PDB entry 7N28 | electron microscopy, 4.20 A resolution (low resolution: residue-level contacts below are approximate; hydrogen-bond / salt-bridge calls are withheld) | chains S and U of the 14 polymer chains in the assembly

# Chain S
Protein: 3BNC117 antibody heavy chain
Organism: Homo sapiens
Notes: antibody fragment or engineered binder
Sequence (226 residues; row label = number of the first residue in the row; a row labelled like 71A-71D holds insertion residues (71A, then the next letters in order)):
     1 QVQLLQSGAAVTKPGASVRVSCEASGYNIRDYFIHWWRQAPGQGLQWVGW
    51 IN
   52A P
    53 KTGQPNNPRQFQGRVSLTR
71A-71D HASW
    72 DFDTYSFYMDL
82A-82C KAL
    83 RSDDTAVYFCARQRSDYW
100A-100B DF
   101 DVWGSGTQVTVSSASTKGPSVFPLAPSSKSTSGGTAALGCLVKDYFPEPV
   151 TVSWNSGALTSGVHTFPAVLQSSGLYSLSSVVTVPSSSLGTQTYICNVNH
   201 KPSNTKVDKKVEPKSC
Disordered / not traced: 128-134, 214-216
Disulfides: Cys22-Cys92, Cys140-Cys196

# Chain U
Protein: 3BNC117 antibody light chain
Organism: Homo sapiens
Notes: antibody fragment or engineered binder
Sequence (206 residues; numbered 1 to 214; 8 numbers in that range are skipped by the numbering (no residue carries them; nothing is unmodelled there); the number before each row is that of its first residue):
     1 DIQMTQSPSSLSASVGDTVTITCQANG
    32 YLNWYQQRRGKAPKLLIYDGSKLERGVPSRFSGRRWGQEYNLTINNLQPE
    82 DIATYFCQVY
    96 EFVVPGTRLDLKRTVAAPSVFIFPPSDEQLKSGTASVVCLLNNFYPREAK
   146 VQWKVDNALQSGNSQESVTEQDSKDSTYSLSSTLTLSKADYEKHKVYACE
   196 VTHQGLSSPVTKSFNRGEC
Disordered / not traced: 213-214
Disulfides: Cys23-Cys88, Cys134-Cys194
Covalently attached groups: N-acetylglucosamine (NAG) linked to Asn72

# Interface between chain S and chain U
Pairs across the interface (58; chain S residue first):
  Trp37(S) - Val98(U)
  Gln39(S) - Gln38(U)
  Leu45(S) - Phe87(U)
  Trp47(S) - Glu96(U)
  Phe91(S) - Ala43(U)
  Arg96(S) - Tyr49(U)
  Arg96(S) - Glu55(U)
  Tyr99(S) - Tyr32(U)
  Tyr99(S) - Asn34(U)
  Tyr99(S) - Asp50(U)
  Trp100(S) - Asn34(U)
  Trp100(S) - Gln89(U)
  Trp100(S) - Tyr91(U)
  Trp100(S) - Glu96(U)
  Asp100A(S) - Asn34(U)
  Asp100A(S) - Tyr36(U)
  Asp100A(S) - Leu46(U)
  Asp100A(S) - Tyr49(U)
  Phe100B(S) - Tyr36(U)
  Phe100B(S) - Leu46(U)
  Phe100B(S) - Gln89(U)
  Asp101(S) - Lys45(U)
  Trp103(S) - Tyr36(U)
  Trp103(S) - Ala43(U)
  Trp103(S) - Pro44(U)
  Gly104(S) - Ala43(U)
  Ser105(S) - Lys42(U)
  Phe122(S) - Pro120(U)
  Phe122(S) - Ser121(U)
  Phe122(S) - Glu123(U)
  Phe122(S) - Gln124(U)
  Leu124(S) - Pro120(U)
  Leu124(S) - Val133(U)
  Ala125(S) - Pro119(U)
  Ala125(S) - Arg211(U)
  Pro126(S) - Phe118(U)
  Ser127(S) - Pro119(U)
  Ser127(S) - Asn210(U)
  Thr135(S) - Phe116(U)
  Ala136(S) - Phe116(U)
  Ala137(S) - Phe118(U)
  Lys143(S) - Gln124(U)
  Lys143(S) - Ser131(U)
  His164(S) - Asn137(U)
  His164(S) - Ser174(U)
  Thr165(S) - Thr164(U)
  Phe166(S) - Leu135(U)
  Phe166(S) - Ser162(U)
  Phe166(S) - Val163(U)
  Phe166(S) - Thr164(U)
  Phe166(S) - Ser174(U)
  Phe166(S) - Leu175(U)
  Phe166(S) - Ser176(U)
  Pro167(S) - Ser162(U)
  Pro167(S) - Val163(U)
  Pro167(S) - Thr164(U)
  Ser179(S) - Ser176(U)
  Val181(S) - Leu135(U)
Interface residues without a listed pair, chain S (36 interface residues in all): Gly44, Asp98, Pro123, Leu138, Leu141, Gln171, Pro213
Interface residues without a listed pair, chain U (39 interface residues in all): Pro100, Thr129, Gln160

# Summary
The interface between chain S and chain U involves 36 residues on one side and 39 on the other. Covalently
linked N-acetylglucosamine: at Asn72(U).
Chain S is 3BNC117 antibody heavy chain and chain U is 3BNC117 antibody light chain, both from Homo sapiens;
the structure, Cryo-EM structure of broadly neutralizing V2-apex-targeting antibody J033 in complex with HIV-1
Env, was determined by electron microscopy, deposited together with 7MXD.
